8OH5 - chains A and C of the 12 polymer chains in the assembly; structure by electron microscopy, 3.00 A resolution.

Chain A:
Molecule: NAD-dependent formate dehydrogenase gamma subunit
Source organism: Sporomusa ovata DSM 2662
UniProt: A0A0U1KYW8 (A0A0U1KYW8_9FIRM); residues 1-178 here = UniProt positions 1-178
Amino-acid sequence (178 residues; numbered 1 to 178; the number before each row is that of its first residue):
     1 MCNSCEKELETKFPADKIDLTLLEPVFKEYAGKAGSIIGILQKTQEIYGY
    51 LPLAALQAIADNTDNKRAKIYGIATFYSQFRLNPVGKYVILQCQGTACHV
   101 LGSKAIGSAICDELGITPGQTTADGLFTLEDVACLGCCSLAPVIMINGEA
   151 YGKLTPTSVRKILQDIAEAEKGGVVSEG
Disordered / not traced: 1-17, 168-178
Bound ions: 2Fe-2S cluster Fe: C93, C98, C134, C138
Residues lining bound ligands: 2Fe-2S cluster (FES): C93, G95, T96, A97, C98, C134, L135, G136, C137, C138, V143

Chain C:
Molecule: Formate dehydrogenase-O, major subunit
Source organism: Sporomusa ovata DSM 2662
UniProt: A0A0U1KYI6 (A0A0U1KYI6_9FIRM); residue numbers follow UniProt; this construct covers 1-1172
Amino-acid sequence (1172 residues; each row starts with the number of its first residue):
     1 MSKISININGRELVVSAGQTILQAAAEHGIEIPHLCHDERIQPYGACGLC
    51 VVEVEGSPKLVRSCATSVQNGQVIRTDTSRTVVARKTALQLLASDHRGDC
   101 RPPCMLACPAQTDCQGYVGLIANGQYEEALKLIKDKMPIPASIGKICPHP
   151 CETACRRELVEEPISIAQLKSFVAEVDLNGNQYQPPMKPATGKKVAVVGA
   201 GPAGLTAAYFLARDGHKVVIYEAMPHPGGMLRYGIPQYRLDKALLDAEVA
   251 LMTKMGIEIIYNTKIGDDVSLDYLHDNYDAVFLGIGSWQSQGLRCKGEDM
   301 EGVLGGIDFLREVTMNSNITLGGKVLVVGGGNTAMDVARTSKRLGAEEVT
   351 IIYRRTIDEMPAEKIEIHEAQEEGVKFQLLVAPVEVLGENGHAKALKCEI
   401 MRLGEPDASGRRKPEPTGETVVYEADRIIAAIGQKTVIGNIKDIATDKSG
   451 NIIVNGGAFTTNRDKVFAGGDAVTGPKIAIDAIAQGKNAAQVIDSYLNGC
   501 LVPHADSQYFTQKDITAADLADRAKAPRVSLTVEDAEVRNKSFMQVAKTF
   551 TEEEALRESKRCLECGCRDYFECQLIKYIQDYDVSTEKDSQVECHKTTEF
   601 DNHPFIERNPDKCVLCGLCVRVCDEVVGATAIGLVGRGFDSVIMPEFKLP
   651 LSETACISCGQCVDVCPTGACMEKQVSYKQIPANMDSMASVCGYCGVGCN
   701 VNIEYKGDVVFRVTPDRVNDDGWLCQRGKFGLGHANDKARLTAPVIKRNG
   751 QFVKVDWNEANLEVVKRLQAVVAAYGKDSIGVVVSPRLTNEELFLAGKLA
   801 DAVNTTIKTSYSVDGGSGLGSVLGYDASTNSFAELDNSDFVLTLGKVKEN
   851 HPVLDFKIRLSGVCSVAWPQSLANTADMKVFLKALLNLGVDENKVAEKTE
   901 GFAELKASLADVKVSEEIQALAQKYAKAAKPLIVIDEDTVSAEAVKLMAY
   951 AAVITGKIGAAYRGIILVRTKNNTQGAVDMGFVMPVSAVAQGIESGKIKA
  1001 LVVIGEDPAAYPQESALLQKLSFLVVYDMFMTKTATAADMVVPLVSSAEV
  1051 NGTYTRSDRRIQAVRAAIQPKTGKATLQILIETLKSLGIKYDTIADVRAA
  1101 IASEVSNYAGMDAADFGTTVYWPNNKNVLYTDGFATEGQKAILAAVGDVP
  1151 VFVEKKKYDSVEMNFVNGRQSL
Bound ions: 2Fe-2S cluster Fe: C36, C47, C50, C64; 4Fe-4S cluster Fe site 1: H96, C100, C567, C573; 4Fe-4S cluster Fe site 2: C104, C155, C562, C565; 4Fe-4S cluster Fe site 3: C108, C147, C151; 4Fe-4S cluster Fe site 4: C613, C616, C619, C666; 4Fe-4S cluster Fe site 5: C623, C656, C659, C662; 4Fe-4S cluster Fe site 6: C692, C695, C699, C725
Residues lining bound ligands:
  - FAD (flavin-adenine dinucleotide): I146, C147, P148, V198, G199, A200, G201, P202, A203, G204, Y221, E222, A223, M224, G228, G229, M230, L231, G234, I235, R239, T263, K264, I265, G284, I285, G286, W288, I307, L310, N332, T333, D336, Q434, I441, G470, D471, K477, I478, A479, A482
  - 2Fe-2S cluster (FES): H34, L35, C36, H37, G45, A46, C47, G48, C50, R62, C64
  - NADPH (NDP; NADPH dihydro-nicotinamide-adenine-dinucleotide phosphate): Q291, L293, R294, G329, G330, G331, N332, T333, A334, Y353, R354, R355, E359, P361, R411, A431, I432, G433, Q434, P476, K477, I478
  - 4Fe-4S cluster (SF4), molecule 1: H96, G98, D99, C100, F510, C567, D569, Y570, C573, L575, I576, K612, T668, G669
  - 4Fe-4S cluster (SF4), molecule 2: P102, P103, C104, Q115, A154, C155, R156, R157, I164, I166, C562, L563, E564, C565
  - 4Fe-4S cluster (SF4), molecule 3: C108, P109, T112, C114, Y117, M137, I143, C147, H149, P150, C151, I166, A167, K170, I480
  - 4Fe-4S cluster (SF4), molecule 4: I606, C623, V627, A629, A631, I632, L651, C656, I657, S658, C659, G660, Q661, C662
  - 4Fe-4S cluster (SF4), molecule 5: R608, C613, V614, L615, C616, G617, L618, C619, I643, C666, P667, T668, A670, C671
  - 4Fe-4S cluster (SF4), molecule 6: C692, Y694, C695, V697, G698, C699, L724, C725, R727, G728, H851, P852, V853
From the paper describing this entry:
  - binding site for flavin-adenine dinucleotide: R239
  - mutagenesis - R239A, R239K: decreased catalytic activity on NADPH
  - mutagenesis - R239K: decreased catalytic activity on NADP+
  - mutagenesis - R239A: abolished catalytic activity on NADP+
  - mutagenesis - K170A, K170C, K170R, R239A, R239K: decreased catalytic activity on MVox
  - mutagenesis - K170A, K170C: abolished catalytic activity (physiological activities)
  - mutagenesis - K170R: decreased catalytic activity (physiological activities)
  - binding site for 4Fe-4S cluster: C114
  - mutagenesis - C114A: decreased catalytic activity
  - conformationally variable residues: K170

Chain A / chain C interface:
Contacting residue pairs - 20 pairs, chain A then chain C:
  L56(A) - F647(C)  hydrophobic
  Q57(A) - F647(C)
  K66(A) - G628(C)
  K66(A) - A629(C)
  K66(A) - T630(C)
  R67(A) - E646(C)  salt bridge
  R67(A) - F647(C)
  R67(A) - L649(C)
  A68(A) - T630(C)
  A68(A) - E646(C)
  K69(A) - D624(C)  salt bridge
  Y71(A) - V635(C)  hydrophobic
  Y71(A) - F647(C)  hydrophobic
  Y71(A) - K648(C)
  G72(A) - L634(C)
  T75(A) - V635(C)
  T75(A) - G636(C)
  F76(A) - G636(C)
  F76(A) - R637(C)
  S78(A) - R637(C)
Also at the interface, not in a pair above, chain A (13 interface residues in all): L53, Y77
Also at the interface, not in a pair above, chain C (14 interface residues in all): I632, T654

Overview:
13 residues of chain A face 14 of chain C across their interface; the contacts include 2 salt bridges. Among
the polar pairs are R67(A)-E646(C) and K69(A)-D624(C). The paper reports a binding site for flavin-adenine
dinucleotide at R239(C); K170A, K170C and K170R of chain C, among others, reduce catalytic activity on MVox; 6
substitutions were tested in all.
Chain A is NAD-dependent formate dehydrogenase gamma subunit and chain C is Formate dehydrogenase-O, major
subunit, both from Sporomusa ovata DSM 2662; the structure, Cryo-EM structure of the electron bifurcating
transhydrogenase StnABC complex from Sporomusa Ovata (state 2), was determined by electron microscopy (same
publication as 8OH9).
